PDB entry 4IJ4 | X-ray diffraction, 1.58 A resolution | chain A

Chain A:
Protein: Chitinase A
Organism: Bryum coronatum
Notes: EC 3.2.1.14
Reference sequence: A9ZSX9 (A9ZSX9_9BRYO); residues 2-205 here correspond to UniProt positions 25-228 (UniProt number = residue number + 23)
Chain sequence (205 residues; row label = number of the first residue in the row):
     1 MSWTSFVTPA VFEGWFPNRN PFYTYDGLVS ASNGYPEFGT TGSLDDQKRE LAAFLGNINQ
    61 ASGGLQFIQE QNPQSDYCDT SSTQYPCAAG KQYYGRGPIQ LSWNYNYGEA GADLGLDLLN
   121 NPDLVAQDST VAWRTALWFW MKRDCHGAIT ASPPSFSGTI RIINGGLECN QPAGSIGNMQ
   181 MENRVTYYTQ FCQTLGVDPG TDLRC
Not modelled in the structure: 1, 74
Differences from the reference sequence: expression tag (1); engineered mutation Ala61 (Glu84 in A9ZSX9)
Modified residues: Mse1 (selenomethionine); Mse141, Mse179, Mse181 (selenomethionine; parent Met)
Cystine bridges: Cys78-Cys87, Cys169-Cys205

In short:
Chain A is Chitinase A (Bryum coronatum); the structure, Crystal Structure of a Family GH19 chitinase from
Bryum coronatum in complex with (GlcNAc)4, was determined by X-ray diffraction, deposited together with 3WH1.
